Entry 9G2B (electron microscopy, 3.20 A resolution); this record covers chains A and R of the 15 polymer chains in the assembly.

== Chain A ==
Name: DNA-directed RNA polymerase I subunit RPA190
Organism: Saccharomyces cerevisiae
Notes: EC 2.7.7.6
UniProt: P10964 (RPA1_YEAST); residues 1-1664 here = UniProt positions 1-1664
Chain sequence (1664 residues; numbered 1 to 1664; the number before each row is that of its first residue):
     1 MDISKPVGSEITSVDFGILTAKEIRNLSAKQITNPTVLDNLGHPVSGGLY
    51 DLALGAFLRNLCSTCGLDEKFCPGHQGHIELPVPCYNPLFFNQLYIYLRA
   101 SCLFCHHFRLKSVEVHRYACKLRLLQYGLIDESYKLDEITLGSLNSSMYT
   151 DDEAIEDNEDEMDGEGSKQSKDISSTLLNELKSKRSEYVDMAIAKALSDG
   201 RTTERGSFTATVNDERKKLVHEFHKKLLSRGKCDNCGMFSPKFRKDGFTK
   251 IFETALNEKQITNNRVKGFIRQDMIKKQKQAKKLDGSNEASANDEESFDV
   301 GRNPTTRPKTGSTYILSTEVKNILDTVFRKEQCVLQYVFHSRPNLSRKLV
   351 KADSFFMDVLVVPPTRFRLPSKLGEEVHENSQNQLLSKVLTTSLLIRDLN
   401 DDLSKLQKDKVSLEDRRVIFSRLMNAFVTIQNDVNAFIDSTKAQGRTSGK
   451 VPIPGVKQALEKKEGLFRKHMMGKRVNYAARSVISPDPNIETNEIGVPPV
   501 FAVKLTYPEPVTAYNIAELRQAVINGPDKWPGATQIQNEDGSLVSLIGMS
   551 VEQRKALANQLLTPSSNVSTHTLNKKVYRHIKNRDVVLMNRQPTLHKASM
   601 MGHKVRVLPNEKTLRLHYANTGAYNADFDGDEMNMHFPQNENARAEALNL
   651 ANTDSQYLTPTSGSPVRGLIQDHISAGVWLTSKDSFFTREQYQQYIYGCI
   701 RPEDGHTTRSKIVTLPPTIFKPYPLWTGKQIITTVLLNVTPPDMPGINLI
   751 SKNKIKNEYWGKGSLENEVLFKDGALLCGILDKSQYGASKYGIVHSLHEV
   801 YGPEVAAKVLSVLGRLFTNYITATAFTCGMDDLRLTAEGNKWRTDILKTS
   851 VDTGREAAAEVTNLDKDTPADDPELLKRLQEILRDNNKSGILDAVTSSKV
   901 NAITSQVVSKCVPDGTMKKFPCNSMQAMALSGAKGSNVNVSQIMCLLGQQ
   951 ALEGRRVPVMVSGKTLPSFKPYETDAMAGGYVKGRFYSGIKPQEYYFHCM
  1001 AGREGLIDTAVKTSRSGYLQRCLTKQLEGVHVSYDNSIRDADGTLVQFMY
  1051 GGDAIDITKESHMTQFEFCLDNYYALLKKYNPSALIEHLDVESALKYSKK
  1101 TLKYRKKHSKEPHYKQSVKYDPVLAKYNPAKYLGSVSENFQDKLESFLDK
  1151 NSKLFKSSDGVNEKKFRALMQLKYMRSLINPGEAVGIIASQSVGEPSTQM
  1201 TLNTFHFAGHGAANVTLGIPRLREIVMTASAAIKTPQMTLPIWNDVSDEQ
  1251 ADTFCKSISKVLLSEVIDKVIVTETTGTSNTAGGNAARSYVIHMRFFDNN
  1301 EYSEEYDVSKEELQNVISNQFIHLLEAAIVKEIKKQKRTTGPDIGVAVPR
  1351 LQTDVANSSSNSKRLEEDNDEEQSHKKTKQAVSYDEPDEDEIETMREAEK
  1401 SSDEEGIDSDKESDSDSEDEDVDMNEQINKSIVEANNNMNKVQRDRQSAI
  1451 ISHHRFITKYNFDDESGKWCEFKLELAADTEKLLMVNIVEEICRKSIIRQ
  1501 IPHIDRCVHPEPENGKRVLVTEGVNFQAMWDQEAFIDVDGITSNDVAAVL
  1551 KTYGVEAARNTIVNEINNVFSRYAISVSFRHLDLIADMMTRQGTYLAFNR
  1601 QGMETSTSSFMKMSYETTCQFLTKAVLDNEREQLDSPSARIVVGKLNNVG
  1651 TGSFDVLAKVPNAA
Unresolved in the structure: 142-173, 269-311, 446-450, 1154-1159, 1201-1213, 1278-1286, 1339-1432, 1664
Bound ions: Zn2+ site 1: Cys-62, Cys-65, Cys-72, His-75; Zn2+ site 2: Cys-102, Cys-105, Cys-233, Cys-236; Mg2+: Asp-627, Asp-629, Asp-631
Curated features (UniProtKB/Swiss-Prot):
  - region: Pro-992 to Glu-1004 (Bridging helix)
  - binding site (Zn(2+)): Cys-62, Cys-65, Cys-72, His-75, Cys-102, Cys-105, Cys-233, Cys-236
  - binding site (Mg(2+)): Asp-627, Asp-629, Asp-631
  - modified residue (Phosphoserine): Ser-889, Ser-1636
Reported in the primary citation:
  - specificity-determining residues: Pro-593 (proposed by the authors, not directly observed)

== Chain R ==
Molecule: 12-nt RNA strand
Sequence (12 nucleotides; each row starts with the number of its first residue):
     1 AUAAAUCGAGAG
Unresolved in the structure: 1

== How chain A and chain R interact ==
Residue-residue contacts - 13 pairs, chain A then chain R:
  Ser-371(A) / A3(R)  hydrogen bond to the base
  Lys-372(A) / U2(R)  hydrogen bond to the sugar
  Lys-372(A) / A3(R)  base contact
  Leu-373(A) / A3(R)  base contact
  Gly-374(A) / U2(R)  phosphate contact
  Glu-376(A) / A3(R)  hydrogen bond to the base
  His-378(A) / A3(R)  base contact
  Glu-464(A) / A5(R)  phosphate contact
  Arg-591(A) / G12(R)  hydrogen bond to the sugar
  Gln-592(A) / G12(R)  hydrogen bond to the base
  Asp-627(A) / G12(R)  phosphate contact
  Asp-629(A) / G12(R)  phosphate contact
  Asp-631(A) / G12(R)  hydrogen bond to the sugar
Other interface residues (no listed pair), chain A (15 interface residues in all): Lys-469, Pro-593, Gly-630
Other interface residues (no listed pair), chain R (5 interface residues in all): A11

== In short ==
The interface between chain A and chain R involves 15 residues on one side and 5 on the other; the contacts
include 6 hydrogen bonds. Polar pairs include Ser-371(A)/A3(R), Glu-376(A)/A3(R) and Gln-592(A)/G12(R). From
UniProt: 8 Zn2+-binding residues and 3 Mg2+-binding residues on chain A. From the paper: the specificity
determinant Pro-593(A).
Chain A is DNA-directed RNA polymerase I subunit RPA190 (Saccharomyces cerevisiae) and chain R is a 12-nt RNA
strand; the structure, Yeast RNA polymerase I elongation complex stalled by an apurinic site, 12-subunit, was
determined by electron microscopy together with 9G1V, 9G1X, 9G23, 9G24, 9G26, 9G27, 9G29 and 9G2C from the
same study.
